Entry 7JZQ (X-ray diffraction, 1.35 A resolution); this record covers chains A and C.

Chain A:
Name: Golgi-associated PDZ and coiled-coil motif-containing protein
Source organism: Homo sapiens
UniProtKB: Q9HD26 (GOPC_HUMAN); residues 276-362 here correspond to UniProt positions 284-370 (UniProt number = residue number + 8)
Amino-acid sequence (87 residues; numbered 276 to 362; the number before each row is that of its first residue):
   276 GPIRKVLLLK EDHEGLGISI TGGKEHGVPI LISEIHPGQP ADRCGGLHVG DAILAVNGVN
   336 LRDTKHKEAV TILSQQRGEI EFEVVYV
Residues lining bound ligands: VU1 (4-[(piperidin-1-yl)methyl]benzoic acid): D287, H288, E289, G290, Q314

Chain C:
Name: LyCALPMB peptide core
Amino-acid sequence (10 residues; numbered 1 to 10; the number before each row is that of its first residue):
     1 ANSRLPTSKI
Disordered / not traced: 1-3
Glycans and other covalent adducts: 4-[(piperidin-1-yl)methyl]benzoic acid (VU1) linked to K9

How chain A and chain C interact:
Residue-residue contacts (23; chain A residue first):
  G290(A) with I10(C)
  L291(A) with I10(C), hydrogen bond (backbone-backbone)
  G292(A) with I10(C), hydrogen bond (backbone-backbone)
  I293(A) with K9(C); I10(C), hydrogen bond (backbone-backbone)
  S294(A) with T7(C); S8(C)
  I295(A) with T7(C); S8(C), hydrogen bond (backbone-backbone); I10(C), hydrophobic
  T296(A) with L5(C); P6(C); T7(C)
  H301(A) with L5(C); P6(C)
  S308(A) with T7(C)
  H311(A) with K9(C)
  Q314(A) with K9(C)
  H341(A) with P6(C); S8(C), hydrogen bond
  V345(A) with S8(C)
  L348(A) with I10(C), hydrophobic
  S349(A) with I10(C)
Interface residues without a listed pair, chain A (17 interface residues in all): G297, V303

In short:
17 residues of chain A and 6 residues of chain C are in contact; the contacts include 5 hydrogen bonds. Among
the polar pairs are L291(A)-I10(C), H341(A)-S8(C) and G292(A)-I10(C). Ligands of chain A: compound VU1.
Compound VU1 is covalently linked to K9(C).
Here chain A is Golgi-associated PDZ and coiled-coil motif-containing protein (Homo sapiens) and chain C is
LyCALPMB peptide core. Entry 7JZQ (CFTR Associated Ligand (CAL) PDZ domain bound to peptidomimetic LyCALPMB)
was determined by X-ray diffraction.
